5TII - chains A and F of the 4 polymer chains in the assembly; structure by X-ray diffraction, 2.60 A resolution.

[Chain A (and F)]
Molecule: 3-oxoacyl-ACP reductase
Source organism: uncultured bacterium
Notes: chain F of this document is another copy of the same molecule, construct and numbering; everything in this record applies to it too
Reference sequence: A0A023PKG5 (A0A023PKG5_9BACT); numbering as in UniProt (aligned over 1-252)
Sequence (272 residues; numbered -19 to 252; the number before each row is that of its first residue; numbers below 1 keep their minus sign (Met-19 is residue -19)):
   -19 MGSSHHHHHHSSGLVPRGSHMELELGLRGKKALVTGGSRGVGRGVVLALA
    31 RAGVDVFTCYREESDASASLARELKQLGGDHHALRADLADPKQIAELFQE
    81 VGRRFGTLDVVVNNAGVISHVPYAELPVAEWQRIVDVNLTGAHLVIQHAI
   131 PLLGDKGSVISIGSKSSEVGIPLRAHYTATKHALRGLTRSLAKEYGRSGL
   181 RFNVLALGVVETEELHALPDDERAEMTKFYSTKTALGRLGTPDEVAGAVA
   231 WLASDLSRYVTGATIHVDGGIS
Disordered / not traced: -19 to 1, 194-203 (chain F: -19 to 2)
Construct notes: initiating methionine (-19); expression tag (-18 to 0)
Reported in the primary citation:
  - conformationally variable residues (order/disorder transition): Gly188 to Arg203
  - specificity-determining residues: Arg154, Tyr210 (by similarity / conservation)

[Interface between chain A and chain F]
Contacting residue pairs - 74 pairs, chain A then chain F:
  Pro102(A) with Glu174(F)
  Tyr103(A) with His123(F), hydrogen bond; Ile126(F); Gln127(F), hydrogen bond (backbone-side chain); Ile130(F), hydrophobic; Leu171(F), hydrophobic; Glu174(F), hydrogen bond (backbone-side chain); Tyr175(F)
  Ala104(A) with Gln127(F); Tyr175(F), hydrogen bond (backbone-side chain)
  Leu106(A) with Gln127(F), hydrogen bond (backbone-side chain)
  Trp111(A) with Leu119(F), hydrophobic; Thr120(F), hydrogen bond; His123(F); Leu167(F), hydrophobic
  Gln112(A) with Gln112(F)
  Val115(A) with Val115(F), hydrophobic
  Leu119(A) with Trp111(F), hydrophobic; Leu119(F), hydrophobic
  Thr120(A) with Trp111(F), hydrogen bond
  His123(A) with Tyr103(F), hydrogen bond; Leu106(F); Trp111(F)
  Ile126(A) with Tyr103(F)
  Gln127(A) with Tyr103(F), hydrogen bond (side chain-backbone); Leu106(F), hydrogen bond (side chain-backbone)
  Ile130(A) with Tyr103(F), hydrophobic
  Ser147(A) with Gly166(F)
  Glu148(A) with Arg169(F), hydrogen bond (backbone-side chain)
  Val149(A) with Arg169(F), hydrogen bond (backbone-side chain); Lys173(F)
  Gly150(A) with Arg169(F); Ser170(F); Lys173(F)
  Ile151(A) with Ser170(F), hydrogen bond (backbone-side chain)
  Pro152(A) with Lys173(F); Glu174(F)
  Leu153(A) with Glu174(F), hydrogen bond (backbone-side chain)
  Ala155(A) with Leu167(F); Ser170(F); Leu171(F), hydrophobic
  Thr158(A) with Gly166(F), hydrogen bond (side chain-backbone); Ser170(F), hydrogen bond
  Ala159(A) with Ala163(F); Leu167(F)
  His162(A) with His162(F); Arg165(F); Gly166(F)
  Ala163(A) with Ala159(F); Ala163(F), hydrophobic
  Arg165(A) with His162(F)
  Gly166(A) with Ser147(F); Thr158(F), hydrogen bond (backbone-side chain); His162(F)
  Leu167(A) with Ala155(F), hydrophobic; Ala159(F)
  Arg169(A) with Glu148(F), hydrogen bond (side chain-backbone); Val149(F), hydrogen bond (side chain-backbone); Gly150(F)
  Ser170(A) with Gly150(F); Ile151(F), hydrogen bond (side chain-backbone); Ala155(F); Thr158(F), hydrogen bond
  Leu171(A) with Tyr103(F); Ala155(F), hydrophobic
  Lys173(A) with Val149(F), hydrogen bond (side chain-backbone); Gly150(F), hydrogen bond (side chain-backbone); Pro152(F)
  Glu174(A) with Pro102(F); Tyr103(F), hydrogen bond (side chain-backbone); Pro152(F); Leu153(F), hydrogen bond (side chain-backbone)
  Tyr175(A) with Tyr103(F); Ala104(F), hydrogen bond (side chain-backbone)
Also at the interface, not in a pair above, chain A (38 interface residues in all): Glu105, Val108, Leu124, Arg154
Also at the interface, not in a pair above, chain F (37 interface residues in all): Val108, Leu124, Arg154

[In short]
38 residues of chain A and 37 residues of chain F are in contact, with 26 hydrogen bonds. Polar contacts
include Tyr103(A)-His123(F), Tyr103(A)-Gln127(F) and Tyr103(A)-Glu174(F). The paper reports specificity
determinants Arg154(A) and Tyr210(A); conformational variability at Gly188(A).
Both chains are 3-oxoacyl-ACP reductase (uncultured bacterium). Entry 5TII (Comprehensive Analysis of a Novel
Ketoreductase for Pentangular Polyphenol Biosynthesis) was determined by X-ray diffraction.
